3P7G - chain A; structure by X-ray diffraction, 1.50 A resolution.

== Chain A ==
Name: C-type lectin domain family 4 member K
Source organism: Homo sapiens
Notes: fragment: C-terminal domain
UniProt: Q9UJ71 (CLC4K_HUMAN); residue numbers follow UniProt; this construct covers 193-328
Chain sequence (146 residues; row label = number of the first residue in the row):
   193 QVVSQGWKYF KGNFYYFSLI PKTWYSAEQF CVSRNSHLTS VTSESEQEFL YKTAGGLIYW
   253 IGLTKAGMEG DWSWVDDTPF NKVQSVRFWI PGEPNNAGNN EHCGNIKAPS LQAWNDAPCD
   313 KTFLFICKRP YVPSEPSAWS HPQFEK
Disordered / not traced: 193-197, 333-338
Construct notes: expression tag (329-338)
Modified residues: Mse-260 (selenomethionine; parent Met)
Disulfides: Cys-223/Cys-319, Cys-295/Cys-311
Metal / ion sites: Ca2+: Glu-285, Asn-287, Glu-293, Asn-307, Asp-308 (together with alpha-D-mannopyranose)
Residues lining bound ligands: alpha-D-mannopyranose (MAN): Glu-285, Asn-287, Ala-289, Glu-293, Lys-299, Asn-307, Asp-308, Ala-309

== In short ==
Bound to chain A: alpha-D-mannopyranose. Glu-285, Asn-287, Glu-293, Asn-307 and Asp-308 coordinate Ca2+.
Chain A is C-type lectin domain family 4 member K (Homo sapiens); the structure, Structure of the human
Langerin carbohydrate recognition domain in complex with mannose, was determined by X-ray diffraction,
deposited together with 3P7F and 3P7H.
